7WLR - chains C and I of the 10 polymer chains in the assembly; structure by electron microscopy, 3.54 A resolution.

Chain C:
Molecule: Histone H2A
Source organism: Komagataella pastoris
UniProt: A0A1B2JD99 (A0A1B2JD99_PICPA); residues 12-119 here correspond to UniProt positions 13-120 (UniProt number = residue number + 1)
Sequence (108 residues; each row starts with the number of its first residue):
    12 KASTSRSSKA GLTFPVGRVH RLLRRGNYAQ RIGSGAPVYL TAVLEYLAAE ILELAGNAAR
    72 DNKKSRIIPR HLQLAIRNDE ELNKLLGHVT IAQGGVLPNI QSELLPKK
Disordered / not traced: 12-14, 119

Chain I:
Molecule: 145-nt DNA strand
Sequence (145 nucleotides; numbered 1 to 145; the number before each row is that of its first residue):
     1 ATCAGAATCC CGGTGCCGAG GCCGCTCAAT TGGTCGTAGA CAGCTCTAGC ACCGCTTAAA
    61 CGCACGTACG CGCTGTCCCC CGCGTTTTAA CCGCCAAGGG GATTACTCCC TAGTCTCCAG
   121 GCACGTGTCA GATATATACA TCGAT

How chain C and chain I interact:
Residue-residue contacts (7):
  Thr15(C) with DT31(I), phosphate contact
  Arg17(C) with DT30(I), salt bridge to the phosphate
  Gly28(C) with DT30(I), phosphate contact
  Arg29(C) with DA29(I), phosphate contact
  Arg32(C) with DA29(I), salt bridge to the phosphate
  Arg42(C) with DA38(I), sugar contact
  Arg77(C) with DA19(I), sugar contact
Interface residues without a listed pair, chain C (8 interface residues in all): Ser16
Interface residues without a listed pair, chain I (6 interface residues in all): DA28

Overview:
Chain C and chain I form an interface of 8 and 6 residues respectively, with 2 salt bridges. Polar pairs
include Arg17(C)-DT30(I) and Arg32(C)-DA29(I).
Here chain C is Histone H2A (Komagataella pastoris) and chain I is a 145-nt DNA strand. Entry 7WLR (Cryo-EM
structure of the nucleosome containing Komagataella pastoris histones) was determined by electron microscopy.
